8A1U - chains D and E of the 6 polymer chains in the assembly; structure by electron microscopy, 2.86 A resolution.

# Chain D
Protein: Na(+)-translocating NADH-quinone reductase subunit D
Organism: Vibrio cholerae
Notes: EC 7.2.1.1
UniProt: Q9X4Q6 (NQRD_VIBCH); residue numbers follow UniProt; this construct covers 1-210
Amino-acid sequence (210 residues; numbered 1 to 210; the number before each row is that of its first residue):
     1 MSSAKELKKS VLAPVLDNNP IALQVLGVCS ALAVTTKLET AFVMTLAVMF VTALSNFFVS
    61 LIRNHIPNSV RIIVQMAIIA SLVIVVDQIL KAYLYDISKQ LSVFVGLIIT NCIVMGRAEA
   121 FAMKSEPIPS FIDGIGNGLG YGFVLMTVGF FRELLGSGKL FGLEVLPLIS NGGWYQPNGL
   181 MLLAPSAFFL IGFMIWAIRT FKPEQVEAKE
Disordered / not traced: 1-6, 209-210
Metal / ion sites: 2Fe-2S cluster Fe: Cys29, Cys112 (shared with Cys26(E), Cys120(E) of chain E)
Residues lining bound ligands:
  - 1,2-Distearoyl-sn-glycerophosphoethanolamine (3PE): Leu190, Phe193, Trp196, Ala197, Thr200
  - 2Fe-2S cluster (FES): Gly27, Val28, Cys29, Thr110, Asn111, Cys112

# Chain E
Protein: Na(+)-translocating NADH-quinone reductase subunit E
Organism: Vibrio cholerae
Notes: EC 7.2.1.1
UniProt: Q9X4Q7 (NQRE_VIBCH); residue numbers follow UniProt; this construct covers 1-198
Amino-acid sequence (198 residues; row label = number of the first residue in the row):
     1 MEHYISLLVK SIFIENMALS FFLGMCTFLA VSKKVKTSFG LGIAVIVVLT ISVPVNNLVY
    61 NLVLKPDALV EGVDLSFLNF ITFIGVIAAL VQILEMILDR FFPPLYNALG IFLPLITVNC
   121 AIFGGVSFMV QRDYSFAESV VYGFGSGVGW MLAIVALAGI REKMKYSDVP PGLRGLGITF
   181 ITAGLMALGF MSFSGVQL
Disordered / not traced: 1
Metal / ion sites: 2Fe-2S cluster Fe: Cys26, Cys120 (shared with Cys29(D), Cys112(D) of chain D)
Residues lining bound ligands: 2Fe-2S cluster (FES): Gly24, Met25, Cys26, Asn119, Cys120

# Interface between chain D and chain E
Contacting residue pairs - 71 pairs, chain D then chain E:
  Ile21(D) - Leu176(E)
  Ala22(D) - Leu176(E)
  Val25(D) - Cys26(E)  hydrogen bond (backbone-side chain)
  Val25(D) - Leu176(E)  hydrophobic
  Leu26(D) - Cys26(E)  hydrophobic
  Gly27(D) - Cys26(E)
  Val28(D) - Met25(E)  hydrophobic
  Val28(D) - Cys26(E)
  Val28(D) - Phe180(E)  hydrophobic
  Cys29(D) - Phe22(E)  hydrogen bond (side chain-backbone)
  Cys29(D) - Gly24(E)
  Cys29(D) - Met25(E)
  Cys29(D) - Cys120(E)  hydrophobic
  Leu32(D) - Phe22(E)  hydrophobic
  Leu32(D) - Met25(E)  hydrophobic
  Ala33(D) - Phe22(E)  hydrophobic
  Ile72(D) - Gln92(E)
  Ile73(D) - Ala88(E)  hydrophobic
  Met76(D) - Ile84(E)  hydrophobic
  Met76(D) - Val118(E)  hydrophobic
  Ala77(D) - Ile81(E)
  Ala80(D) - Ile81(E)  hydrophobic
  Ile84(D) - Phe77(E)
  Ile84(D) - Phe80(E)  hydrophobic
  Ser102(D) - Gln131(E)  hydrogen bond
  Val103(D) - Ser127(E)
  Val103(D) - Phe128(E)  hydrophobic
  Phe104(D) - Phe21(E)
  Gly106(D) - Phe80(E)
  Gly106(D) - Phe123(E)
  Leu107(D) - Leu23(E)  hydrophobic
  Leu107(D) - Cys120(E)
  Leu107(D) - Phe123(E)  hydrophobic
  Leu107(D) - Gly124(E)
  Ile109(D) - Phe80(E)  hydrophobic
  Thr110(D) - Ile84(E)
  Thr110(D) - Val118(E)
  Thr110(D) - Asn119(E)
  Thr110(D) - Cys120(E)  hydrogen bond
  Thr110(D) - Phe123(E)
  Cys112(D) - Cys26(E)  hydrophobic
  Leu183(D) - Met191(E)  hydrophobic
  Ala184(D) - Leu19(E)
  Ala184(D) - Phe22(E)  hydrophobic
  Pro185(D) - Gly184(E)
  Pro185(D) - Leu188(E)  hydrophobic
  Phe188(D) - Phe22(E)  hydrophobic
  Phe188(D) - Met25(E)  hydrophobic
  Phe188(D) - Phe180(E)
  Phe188(D) - Ala183(E)  hydrophobic
  Phe188(D) - Gly184(E)
  Phe189(D) - Ile181(E)
  Phe189(D) - Gly184(E)
  Phe189(D) - Leu185(E)
  Phe189(D) - Leu188(E)  hydrophobic
  Ile191(D) - Phe180(E)  hydrophobic
  Gly192(D) - Leu173(E)
  Gly192(D) - Gly177(E)
  Gly192(D) - Phe180(E)
  Ile195(D) - Leu176(E)  hydrophobic
  Ile195(D) - Phe180(E)  hydrophobic
  Trp196(D) - Pro170(E)  hydrophobic
  Trp196(D) - Pro171(E)
  Trp196(D) - Gly172(E)
  Trp196(D) - Leu173(E)
  Arg199(D) - Gly172(E)
  Arg199(D) - Arg174(E)
  Arg199(D) - Leu176(E)
  Val206(D) - Gly172(E)
  Glu207(D) - Arg174(E)  hydrogen bond (backbone-side chain)
  Glu207(D) - Leu176(E)
Other interface residues (no listed pair), chain D (43 interface residues in all): Leu23, Val83, Asp87, Gln88, Asn111, Leu180, Phe193, Ala208
Other interface residues (no listed pair), chain E (38 interface residues in all): Leu29, Gly175, Ala187

# Summary
Chain D and chain E form an interface of 43 and 38 residues respectively; the contacts include 5 hydrogen
bonds. Among the polar pairs are Val25(D)-Cys26(E), Cys29(D)-Phe22(E) and Ser102(D)-Gln131(E). 2Fe-2S cluster
is bound between chain D and chain E. Chain D binds 1,2-Distearoyl-sn-glycerophosphoethanolamine.
Here chain D is Na(+)-translocating NADH-quinone reductase subunit D and chain E is Na(+)-translocating
NADH-quinone reductase subunit E, both from Vibrio cholerae. Entry 8A1U (Sodium pumping NADH-quinone
oxidoreductase with substrates NADH and Q2) was determined by electron microscopy, deposited together with
8A1T, 8A1V, 8A1W, 8A1X, 8A1Y, 8ACW and 8ACY.
